6IRO - chains G and I of the 11 polymer chains in the assembly; structure by electron microscopy, 3.40 A resolution.

Chain G:
Molecule: Histone H2A
Organism: Xenopus laevis
UniProtKB: Q6AZJ8 (Q6AZJ8_XENLA); residues 1-129 here correspond to UniProt positions 2-130 (UniProt number = residue number + 1)
Chain sequence (129 residues; each row starts with the number of its first residue):
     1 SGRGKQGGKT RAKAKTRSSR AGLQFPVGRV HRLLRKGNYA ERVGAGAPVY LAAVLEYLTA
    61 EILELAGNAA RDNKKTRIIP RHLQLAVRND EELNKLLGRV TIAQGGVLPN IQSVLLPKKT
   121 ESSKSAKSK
Unresolved in the structure: 1-11, 119-129

Chain I:
Molecule: 167-nt DNA strand
Organism: Escherichia coli K-12
Sequence (167 nucleotides; row label = number of the first residue in the row):
     1 CTCGAGAATC CCGGTGCCGA GGCCGCTCAA TTGGTCGTAG ACAGCTCTAG CACCGCTTAA
    61 ACGCACGTAC GCGCTGTCCC CCGCGTTTTA ACCGCCAAGG GGATTACTCC CTAGTCTCCA
   121 GGCACGTGTC AGATATATAC ATCCGATAGC TTGTCGAGAA GTACTAG
Unresolved in the structure: 1, 148-167

Chain G / chain I interface:
Residue-residue contacts (12; chain G residue first):
  Ala12(G) - DG33(I)  phosphate contact
  Ala14(G) - DT31(I)  phosphate contact
  Ala14(G) - DT32(I)  phosphate contact
  Lys15(G) - DT31(I)  phosphate contact
  Lys15(G) - DT32(I)  hydrogen bond to the phosphate
  Thr16(G) - DT31(I)  phosphate contact
  Arg17(G) - DT31(I)  salt bridge to the phosphate
  Arg20(G) - DT32(I)  salt bridge to the phosphate
  Gly28(G) - DT31(I)  phosphate contact
  Arg32(G) - DA30(I)  salt bridge to the phosphate
  Arg77(G) - DA20(I)  sugar contact
  Arg77(G) - DG21(I)  salt bridge to the phosphate
Also at the interface, not in a pair above, chain G (12 interface residues in all): Ser18, Arg29, Arg42
Also at the interface, not in a pair above, chain I (8 interface residues in all): DA29, DA39

Summary:
The interface between chain G and chain I involves 12 residues on one side and 8 on the other, with 1 hydrogen
bond and 4 salt bridges. Polar contacts include Lys15(G)-DT32(I), Arg17(G)-DT31(I) and Arg20(G)-DT32(I).
Chain G is Histone H2A (Xenopus laevis) and chain I is a 167-nt DNA strand (Escherichia coli K-12); the
structure, the crosslinked complex of ISWI-nucleosome in the ADP-bound state, was determined by electron
microscopy (same publication as 6JYL and 6K1P).
